Entry 6QL7 (X-ray diffraction, 4.60 A resolution (low resolution: residue-level contacts below are approximate; hydrogen-bond / salt-bridge calls are withheld)); this record covers chains A and F of the 18 polymer chains in the assembly.

== Chain A (and F) ==
Name: Fatty acid synthase subunit alpha
Source organism: Saccharomyces cerevisiae (strain ATCC 204508 / S288c)
Notes: EC 2.3.1.86, 1.1.1.100, 2.3.1.41; chain F of this document is another copy of the same molecule, construct and numbering; everything in this record applies to it too
Reference sequence: P19097 (FAS2_YEAST); numbering as in UniProt (aligned over 1-1887)
Sequence (1887 residues; row label = number of the first residue in the row):
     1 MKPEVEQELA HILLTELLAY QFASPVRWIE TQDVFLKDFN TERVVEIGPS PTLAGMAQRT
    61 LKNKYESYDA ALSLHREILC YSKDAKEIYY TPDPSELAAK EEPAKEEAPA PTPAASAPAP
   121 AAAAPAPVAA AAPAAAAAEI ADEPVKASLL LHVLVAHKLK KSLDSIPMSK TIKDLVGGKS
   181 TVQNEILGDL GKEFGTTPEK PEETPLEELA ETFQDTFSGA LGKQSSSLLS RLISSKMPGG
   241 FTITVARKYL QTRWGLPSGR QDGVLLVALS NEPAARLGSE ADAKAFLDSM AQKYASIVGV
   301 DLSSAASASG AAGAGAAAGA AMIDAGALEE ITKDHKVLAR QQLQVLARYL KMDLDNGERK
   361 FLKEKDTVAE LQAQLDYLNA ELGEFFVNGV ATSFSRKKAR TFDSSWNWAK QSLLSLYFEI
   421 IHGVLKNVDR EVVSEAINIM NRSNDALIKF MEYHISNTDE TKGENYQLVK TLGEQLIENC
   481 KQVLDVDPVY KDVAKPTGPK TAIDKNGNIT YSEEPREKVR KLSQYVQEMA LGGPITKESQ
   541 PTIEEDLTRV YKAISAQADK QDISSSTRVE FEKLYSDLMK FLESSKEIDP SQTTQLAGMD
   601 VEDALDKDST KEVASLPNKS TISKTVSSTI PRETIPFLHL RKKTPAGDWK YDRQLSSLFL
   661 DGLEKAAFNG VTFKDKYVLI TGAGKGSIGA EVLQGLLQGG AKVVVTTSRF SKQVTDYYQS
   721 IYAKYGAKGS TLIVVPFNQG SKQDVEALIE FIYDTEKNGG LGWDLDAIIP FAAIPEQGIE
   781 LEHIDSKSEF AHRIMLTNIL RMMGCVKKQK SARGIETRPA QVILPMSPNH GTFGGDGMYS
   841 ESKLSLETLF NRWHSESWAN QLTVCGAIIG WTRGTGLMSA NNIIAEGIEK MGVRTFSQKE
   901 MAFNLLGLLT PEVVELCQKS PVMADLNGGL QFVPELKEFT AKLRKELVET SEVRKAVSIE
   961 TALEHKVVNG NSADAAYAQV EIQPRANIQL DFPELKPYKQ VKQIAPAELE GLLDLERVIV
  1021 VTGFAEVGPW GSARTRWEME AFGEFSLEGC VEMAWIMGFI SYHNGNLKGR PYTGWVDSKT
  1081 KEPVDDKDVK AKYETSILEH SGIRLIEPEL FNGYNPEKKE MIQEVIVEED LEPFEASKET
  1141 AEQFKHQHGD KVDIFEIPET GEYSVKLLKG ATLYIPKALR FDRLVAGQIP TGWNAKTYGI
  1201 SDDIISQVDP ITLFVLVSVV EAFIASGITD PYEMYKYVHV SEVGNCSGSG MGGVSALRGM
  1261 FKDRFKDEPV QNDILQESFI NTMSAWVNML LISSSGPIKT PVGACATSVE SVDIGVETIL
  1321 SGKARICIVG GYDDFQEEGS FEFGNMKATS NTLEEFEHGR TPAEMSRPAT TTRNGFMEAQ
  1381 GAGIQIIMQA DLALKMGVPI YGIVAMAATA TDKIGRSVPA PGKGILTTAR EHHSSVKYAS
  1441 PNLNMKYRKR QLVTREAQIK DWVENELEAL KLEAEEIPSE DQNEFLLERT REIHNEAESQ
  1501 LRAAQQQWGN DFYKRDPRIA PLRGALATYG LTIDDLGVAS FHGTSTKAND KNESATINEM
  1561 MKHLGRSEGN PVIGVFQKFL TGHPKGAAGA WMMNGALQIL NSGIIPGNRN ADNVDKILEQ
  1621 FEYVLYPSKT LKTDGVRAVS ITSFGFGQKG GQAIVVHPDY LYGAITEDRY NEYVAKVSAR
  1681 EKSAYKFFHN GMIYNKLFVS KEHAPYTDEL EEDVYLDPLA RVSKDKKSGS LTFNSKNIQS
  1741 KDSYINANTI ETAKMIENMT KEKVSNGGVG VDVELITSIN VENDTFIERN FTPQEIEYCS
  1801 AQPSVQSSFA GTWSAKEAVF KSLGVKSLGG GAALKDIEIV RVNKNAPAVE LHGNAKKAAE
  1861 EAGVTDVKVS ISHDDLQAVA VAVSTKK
Disordered / not traced: 96-139, 303-327, 542-598, 1887
UniProt features mapped onto this chain:
  - active site (For beta-ketoacyl synthase activity): Cys1305, His1542, His1583
  - binding site (acetyl-CoA): Asp1772 to Glu1774, Tyr1798, Ser1808, Glu1817 to Ser1827, Arg1841 to Lys1844, Ile1871 to His1873
  - binding site (Mg(2+)): Asp1772, Val1773, Glu1774, Ser1872, His1873
  - modified residue: Ser50 (Phosphoserine), Ser180 (O-(pantetheine 4'-phosphoryl)serine), Ser523 (Phosphoserine), Ser958 (Phosphoserine), Ser1440 (Phosphoserine)
  - cross-link: Lys37 (Glycyl lysine isopeptide (Lys-Gly) (interchain with G-Cter in ubiquitin))
  - mutagenesis: Gly1250 (G1250S: Cerulenin-resistance), Val1769 (V1769D: Does not affect oligomerization; when associated with S-1771 and L-1773 or S-1771; L-1773; S-1879 and E-1881), Gly1770 (G1770D: Loss of transferase activity), Val1771 (V1771S: Does not affect oligomerization but lacks transferase activity; when associated with D-1769 and L-1773 or D-1769; L-1773; S-1879 and E-1881), Asp1772 (D1772S: Loss of transferase activity; when associated with S-1774), Val1773 (V1773L: Does not affect oligomerization but lacks transferase activity; when associated with D-1769 and S-1771 or D-1769; S-1771; S-1879 and E-1881), Glu1774 (E1774S: Loss of transferase activity; when associated with S-1772), Arg1841 (R1841A: Loss off transferase activity), Val1879 (V1879S: Does not affect oligomerization but lacks transferase activity; when associated with D-1769; S-1771; L-1773 and E-1881), Val1881 (V1881E: Does not affect oligomerization but lacks transferase activity; when associated with D-1769; S-1771; L-1773 and S-1879)

== How chain A and chain F interact ==
Pairs across the interface (21):
  Leu354(A) - Leu354(F)
  Gly357(A) - Gly357(F)
  Gly357(A) - Glu358(F)
  Glu358(A) - Gly357(F)
  Phe361(A) - Gly357(F)
  Phe361(A) - Phe361(F)
  Lys742(A) - Glu381(F)
  Glu782(A) - Gly804(F)
  Gly804(A) - Glu782(F)
  His830(A) - Asn851(F)
  Gly831(A) - Asn851(F)
  Gly831(A) - Arg852(F)
  Gly831(A) - Ser855(F)
  Thr832(A) - Ser855(F)
  Phe833(A) - Ser855(F)
  Asn851(A) - His830(F)
  Asn851(A) - Gly831(F)
  Arg852(A) - Gly831(F)
  Ser855(A) - Gly831(F)
  Ser855(A) - Thr832(F)
  Ser855(A) - Phe833(F)
Also at the interface, not in a pair above, chain A (24 interface residues in all): Leu343, Leu346, Lys360, Glu364, Leu371, Glu381, Leu781, Gly834, Glu841, Ser845
Also at the interface, not in a pair above, chain F (24 interface residues in all): Leu343, Leu346, Glu364, Leu371, Lys742, Leu781, Gly834, Glu841, Ser845, Thr848

== In short ==
The chain A/chain F interface involves 24 residues from each chain. UniProt lists 3 active-site residues, 23
acetyl-CoA-binding residues, 5 Mg2+-binding residues and 10 mutagenesis sites on chain A.
Both chains are Fatty acid synthase subunit alpha (Saccharomyces cerevisiae (strain ATCC 204508 / S288c)).
Entry 6QL7 (Structure of fatty acid synthase complex with bound gamma subunit from Saccharomyces cerevisiae at
4.6 angstrom) was determined by X-ray diffraction, deposited together with 6QL5, 6QL6 and 6QL9.
